PDB entry 6QB5 | X-ray diffraction, 2.02 A resolution | chain C

[Chain C]
Name: Cohesin subunit SA-1
From: Homo sapiens
Reference sequence: Q8WVM7 (STAG1_HUMAN); residues 86-420 here = UniProt positions 86-420
Chain sequence (339 residues; row label = number of the first residue in the row):
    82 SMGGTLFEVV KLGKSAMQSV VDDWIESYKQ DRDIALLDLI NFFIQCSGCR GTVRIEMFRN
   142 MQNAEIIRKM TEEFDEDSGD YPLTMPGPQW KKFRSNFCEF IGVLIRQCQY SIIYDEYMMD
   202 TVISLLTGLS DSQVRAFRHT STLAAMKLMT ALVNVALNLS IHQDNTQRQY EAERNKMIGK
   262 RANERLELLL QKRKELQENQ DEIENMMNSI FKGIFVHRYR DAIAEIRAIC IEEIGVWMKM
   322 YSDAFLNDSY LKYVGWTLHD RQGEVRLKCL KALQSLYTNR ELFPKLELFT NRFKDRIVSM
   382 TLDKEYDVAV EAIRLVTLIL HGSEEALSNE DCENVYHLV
Disordered / not traced: 82-84, 258-262, 405-420
Sequence notes: expression tag (82-85)
Swiss-Prot annotation at these positions:
  - natural variant: Gln214 (Q214R: In MRD47), Arg216 (R216G: In MRD47), His220 (H220R: In MRD47), Lys333 (K333Q: In MRD47), Leu351 (L351W: In MRD47), Arg373 (R373Q: In MRD47), Arg377 (R377C: Found in a patient with cohesinopathy)

[Overview]
Chain C is Cohesin subunit SA-1 (Homo sapiens); the structure, Crystal structure of the N-terminal region of
human cohesin subunit STAG1, was determined by X-ray diffraction, deposited together with 6RRK, 6RRC and 6R7O.
